PDB entry 2H4W | X-ray diffraction, 2.00 A resolution | chains A and B of the 3 polymer chains in the assembly

# Chain A
Molecule: Caspase-1
From: Homo sapiens
Notes: EC 3.4.22.36; fragment: p20 subunit, residues 120-297
UniProtKB: P29466 (CASP1_HUMAN); numbering as in UniProt (aligned over 120-297)
Chain sequence (178 residues; row label = number of the first residue in the row):
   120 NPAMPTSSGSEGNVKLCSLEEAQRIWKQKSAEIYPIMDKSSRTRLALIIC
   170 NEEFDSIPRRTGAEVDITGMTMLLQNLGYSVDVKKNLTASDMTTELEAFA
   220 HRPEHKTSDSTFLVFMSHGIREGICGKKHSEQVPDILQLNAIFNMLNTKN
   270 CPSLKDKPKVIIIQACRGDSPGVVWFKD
Unresolved in the structure: 120-124, 145-149
Curated features (UniProtKB/Swiss-Prot):
  - active site: His237, Cys285
  - cross-link: Lys134 (Glycyl lysine isopeptide (Lys-Gly) (interchain with G-Cter in ubiquitin))
  - mutagenesis: Cys285 (C285A/S: Loss of protease activity. Loss of SPHK2 cleavage and release in apoptotic cells), Trp294 (W294A: Mediates autoprocessing but is unable to interact with Gasdermin-D (GSDMD) and mediate its cleavage), Asp297 (D297N: In IDL(uncl); abolished cleavage in the interdomain region; when associated with 315-N-N-316)
From the paper describing this entry:
  - catalytic residues: Cys285 (citing earlier work)
  - mutagenesis - R286A (230-fold): decreased catalytic activity
  - allosteric site: Arg286

# Chain B
Molecule: Caspase-1
From: Homo sapiens
Notes: EC 3.4.22.36; fragment: p10 subunit, residues 317-404
UniProtKB: P29466 (CASP1_HUMAN); numbering as in UniProt (aligned over 317-404)
Chain sequence (88 residues; numbered 317 to 404; the number before each row is that of its first residue):
   317 AIKKAHIEKDFIAFCSSTPDNVSWRHPTMGSVFIGRLIEHMQEYACSCDV
   367 EEIFRKVRFSFEQPDGRAQMPTTDRVTLTRCFYLFPGH
Sequence notes: engineered mutation Asp390 (Glu in P29466)
Curated features (UniProtKB/Swiss-Prot):
  - mutagenesis: Ile318 to Lys320 (Abolished ability to cleave IL18), Ile318 (I318N: Mediates autoprocessing but is unable to interact with Gasdermin-D (GSDMD) and mediate its cleavage), Lys320 (K320A: Abolishes cleavage of Gasdermin-D (GSDMD))
From the paper describing this entry:
  - mutagenesis - S332A (4-fold), S333A (2-fold or less), T334A (2-fold or less), D336A (2-fold or less), N337A (2-fold or less), S339A (7-fold), E390D (2-fold): decreased catalytic activity
  - binding site for N-[(benzyloxy)carbonyl]-L-valyl-N-[(2S)-1-carboxy-4-fluoro-3-oxobutan-2-yl]-L-alaninamide: Trp340, Arg341 (proposed by the authors, not directly observed)
  - allosteric site: Ser332, Ser339

# How chain A and chain B interact
Residue-residue contacts - 127 pairs, chain A then chain B:
  Glu130(A) - Gly403(B)
  Asn132(A) - Gln358(B)
  Val133(A) - Gln358(B)
  Val133(A) - Pro402(B)  hydrophobic
  Lys134(A) - Gln358(B)  hydrogen bond (backbone-backbone)
  Lys134(A) - Glu359(B)  salt bridge
  Lys134(A) - Cys362(B)
  Lys134(A) - Pro402(B)
  Leu135(A) - Cys362(B)
  Leu135(A) - Pro402(B)
  Cys136(A) - Cys362(B)  hydrogen bond (side chain-backbone)
  Cys136(A) - Pro402(B)  hydrogen bond (backbone-backbone)
  Cys136(A) - His404(B)
  Leu138(A) - His404(B)
  Glu140(A) - Cys362(B)
  Glu140(A) - Ser363(B)
  Ile144(A) - Tyr399(B)  hydrophobic
  Ile144(A) - Phe401(B)  hydrophobic
  Ala150(A) - Arg396(B)
  Glu151(A) - Arg396(B)
  Glu151(A) - Cys397(B)  hydrogen bond (backbone-backbone)
  Ile152(A) - Arg396(B)  hydrogen bond (backbone-side chain)
  Ile152(A) - Cys397(B)
  Tyr153(A) - Asp326(B)  hydrogen bond
  Tyr153(A) - Leu394(B)
  Tyr153(A) - Thr395(B)  hydrogen bond (side chain-backbone)
  Tyr153(A) - Arg396(B)
  Tyr153(A) - Cys397(B)  hydrogen bond (backbone-backbone)
  Tyr153(A) - Phe398(B)  hydrophobic
  Ile155(A) - Phe401(B)  hydrophobic
  Lys158(A) - Gly403(B)  hydrogen bond (side chain-backbone)
  Lys158(A) - His404(B)
  Arg161(A) - His404(B)  hydrogen bond (side chain-backbone)
  Arg179(A) - Arg341(B)
  Arg179(A) - Ser347(B)
  Thr180(A) - Arg341(B)  hydrogen bond (backbone-side chain)
  Thr180(A) - His342(B)
  Thr180(A) - Pro343(B)
  Gly181(A) - Pro343(B)  hydrogen bond (backbone-backbone)
  Gly181(A) - Gly346(B)
  Val184(A) - Thr344(B)
  Val184(A) - Met345(B)
  Asp185(A) - Gly346(B)
  Asp185(A) - Ser347(B)  hydrogen bond
  Asp185(A) - Ile350(B)
  Gly188(A) - Ile354(B)
  Met189(A) - Ile350(B)  hydrophobic
  Met189(A) - Ile354(B)  hydrophobic
  Leu192(A) - Ile354(B)  hydrophobic
  Leu192(A) - Met357(B)  hydrophobic
  Leu196(A) - Met357(B)  hydrophobic
  Leu196(A) - Leu400(B)  hydrophobic
  Tyr198(A) - Phe398(B)
  Tyr198(A) - Leu400(B)
  Ser229(A) - Phe398(B)
  Phe231(A) - Met357(B)  hydrophobic
  Met235(A) - Ile350(B)  hydrophobic
  His237(A) - Arg341(B)
  Arg240(A) - Pro335(B)
  Arg240(A) - Asp336(B)  salt bridge
  Asn259(A) - Arg391(B)
  Phe262(A) - Glu324(B)
  Phe262(A) - Phe327(B)  hydrophobic
  Phe262(A) - Ala329(B)  hydrophobic
  Phe262(A) - Arg391(B)
  Leu265(A) - Phe327(B)
  Asn266(A) - Ile323(B)
  Asn266(A) - Phe327(B)
  Thr267(A) - His322(B)  hydrogen bond (side chain-backbone)
  Thr267(A) - Ile323(B)  hydrogen bond (backbone-backbone)
  Lys268(A) - Ile323(B)
  Lys274(A) - Ala321(B)
  Asp275(A) - Lys325(B)  salt bridge
  Asp275(A) - Asp326(B)  hydrogen bond (backbone-side chain)
  Lys276(A) - Asp326(B)
  Pro277(A) - Asp326(B)
  Pro277(A) - Phe398(B)  hydrophobic
  Lys278(A) - Lys325(B)  hydrogen bond (side chain-backbone)
  Lys278(A) - Asp326(B)  hydrogen bond (backbone-backbone)
  Lys278(A) - Phe327(B)
  Lys278(A) - Ile328(B)  hydrogen bond (backbone-backbone)
  Val279(A) - Ile328(B)
  Val279(A) - Phe370(B)  hydrophobic
  Val279(A) - Phe398(B)  hydrophobic
  Ile280(A) - Phe327(B)  hydrophobic
  Ile280(A) - Ile328(B)  hydrogen bond (backbone-backbone)
  Ile280(A) - Ala329(B)
  Ile280(A) - Phe330(B)  hydrogen bond (backbone-backbone)
  Ile281(A) - Phe330(B)
  Ile281(A) - Phe349(B)  hydrophobic
  Ile281(A) - Leu353(B)  hydrophobic
  Ile281(A) - Phe370(B)  hydrophobic
  Ile282(A) - Phe330(B)  hydrogen bond (backbone-backbone)
  Ile282(A) - Cys331(B)
  Ile282(A) - Ser332(B)  hydrogen bond (backbone-backbone)
  Ile282(A) - Phe349(B)
  Gln283(A) - Ser332(B)
  Gln283(A) - Ser339(B)
  Gln283(A) - Trp340(B)
  Gln283(A) - Ser347(B)
  Gln283(A) - Phe349(B)
  Gln283(A) - Ile350(B)
  Ala284(A) - Ser332(B)  hydrogen bond (backbone-side chain)
  Ala284(A) - Ser333(B)
  Ala284(A) - Ser339(B)  hydrogen bond (backbone-side chain)
  Cys285(A) - Asn337(B)
  Cys285(A) - Val338(B)  hydrophobic
  Cys285(A) - Ser339(B)  hydrogen bond (side chain-backbone)
  Arg286(A) - Cys331(B)
  Arg286(A) - Ser333(B)  hydrogen bond (side chain-backbone)
  Arg286(A) - Thr334(B)
  Arg286(A) - Pro335(B)
  Arg286(A) - Asp336(B)  hydrogen bond (backbone-backbone)
  Arg286(A) - Asn337(B)  hydrogen bond (backbone-backbone)
  Arg286(A) - Thr388(B)
  Arg286(A) - Asp390(B)  salt bridge
  Gly287(A) - Asp336(B)
  Gly287(A) - Asn337(B)
  Gly287(A) - Val338(B)
  Asp288(A) - Asp336(B)  hydrogen bond (backbone-backbone)
  Asp288(A) - Val338(B)
  Ser289(A) - Asp336(B)  hydrogen bond (backbone-backbone)
  Ser289(A) - Asn337(B)
  Ser289(A) - Val338(B)  hydrogen bond (backbone-backbone)
  Pro290(A) - Ala384(B)
  Gly291(A) - Asn337(B)
  Val292(A) - Ala384(B)  hydrophobic
Interface residues without a listed pair, chain A (61 interface residues in all): Ser137, Ala141, Arg163, Arg178, Leu258
Interface residues without a listed pair, chain B (55 interface residues in all): Ala361, Pro380, Thr393
From the paper, about this interface:
  - pairs named by the authors: Arg286(A)-Asp390(B) (water-mediated contact)

# In short
Chain A and chain B form an interface of 61 and 55 residues respectively, with 32 hydrogen bonds and 4 salt
bridges. Polar pairs include Lys134(A)-Glu359(B), Arg240(A)-Asp336(B) and Asp275(A)-Lys325(B). The authors
report a water-mediated contact between Arg286(A) and Asp390(B). The paper reports the catalytic residue
Cys285(A); S332A, S333A and T334A of chain B, among others, reduce catalytic activity; 8 substitutions were
tested in all.
Chain A is Caspase-1 and chain B is Caspase-1, both from Homo sapiens; the structure, Crystal structure of
human caspase-1 (Glu390->Asp) in complex with
3-[2-(2-benzyloxycarbonylamino-3-methyl-butyrylamino)-propionylamino]-4-oxo-pentanoic acid (z-VAD-FMK), was
determined by X-ray diffraction (same publication as 2H4Y, 2H51 and 2H54).
